PDB entry 8EO8 | X-ray diffraction, 2.30 A resolution | chains A and C of the 5 polymer chains in the assembly

== Chain A ==
Name: MHC class I antigen
From: Homo sapiens
UniProt: F4NBT2 (F4NBT2_HUMAN); residues 1-276 here correspond to UniProt positions 25-300 (UniProt number = residue number + 24)
Amino-acid sequence (276 residues; row label = number of the first residue in the row):
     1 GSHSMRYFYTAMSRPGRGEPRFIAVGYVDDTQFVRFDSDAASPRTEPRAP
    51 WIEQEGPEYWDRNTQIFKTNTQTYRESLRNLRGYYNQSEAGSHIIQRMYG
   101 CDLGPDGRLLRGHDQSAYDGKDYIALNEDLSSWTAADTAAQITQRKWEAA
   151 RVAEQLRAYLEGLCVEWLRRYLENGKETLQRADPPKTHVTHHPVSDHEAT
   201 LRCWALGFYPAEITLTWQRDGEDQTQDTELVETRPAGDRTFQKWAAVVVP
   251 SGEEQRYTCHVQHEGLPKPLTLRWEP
Not modelled in the structure: 1
Disulfides: Cys101-Cys164, Cys203-Cys259

== Chain C ==
Name: Nucleoprotein NP8 epitope
Amino-acid sequence (9 residues; each row starts with the number of its first residue):
     1 LPFDKATIM

== Chain A / chain C interface ==
Residue-residue contacts (42):
  Met5(A) - Leu1(C)
  Tyr7(A) - Leu1(C)  hydrogen bond (side chain-backbone)
  Tyr7(A) - Pro2(C)
  Tyr9(A) - Pro2(C)
  Tyr59(A) - Leu1(C)  hydrophobic
  Arg62(A) - Leu1(C)
  Asn63(A) - Leu1(C)
  Asn63(A) - Pro2(C)
  Ile66(A) - Pro2(C)
  Ile66(A) - Phe3(C)
  Ile66(A) - Asp4(C)
  Phe67(A) - Pro2(C)  hydrophobic
  Asn70(A) - Ala6(C)
  Thr73(A) - Ala6(C)
  Thr73(A) - Ile8(C)
  Glu76(A) - Ile8(C)
  Ser77(A) - Ile8(C)
  Ser77(A) - Met9(C)  hydrogen bond (side chain-backbone)
  Asn80(A) - Ile8(C)
  Asn80(A) - Met9(C)  hydrogen bond (side chain-backbone)
  Leu81(A) - Met9(C)  hydrophobic
  Tyr84(A) - Met9(C)  hydrogen bond (side chain-backbone)
  Ile95(A) - Met9(C)  hydrophobic
  Arg97(A) - Phe3(C)
  Tyr99(A) - Pro2(C)
  Tyr99(A) - Phe3(C)  hydrogen bond (side chain-backbone)
  Tyr123(A) - Met9(C)  hydrophobic
  Thr143(A) - Met9(C)  hydrogen bond (side chain-backbone)
  Lys146(A) - Met9(C)  hydrogen bond (side chain-backbone)
  Trp147(A) - Thr7(C)  hydrogen bond (side chain-backbone)
  Trp147(A) - Ile8(C)
  Trp147(A) - Met9(C)  hydrophobic
  Ala150(A) - Thr7(C)
  Val152(A) - Thr7(C)
  Gln155(A) - Phe3(C)
  Gln155(A) - Lys5(C)
  Leu156(A) - Phe3(C)  hydrophobic
  Tyr159(A) - Leu1(C)  hydrogen bond (side chain-backbone)
  Tyr159(A) - Pro2(C)
  Tyr159(A) - Phe3(C)  hydrophobic
  Trp167(A) - Leu1(C)  hydrophobic
  Tyr171(A) - Leu1(C)  hydrogen bond (side chain-backbone)
Also at the interface, not in a pair above, chain A (33 interface residues in all): Thr69, Tyr74, Ser116, Leu163

== In short ==
33 residues of chain A face 9 of chain C across their interface; the contacts include 10 hydrogen bonds. Among
the polar pairs are Tyr7(A)-Leu1(C), Ser77(A)-Met9(C) and Asn80(A)-Met9(C).
Here chain A is MHC class I antigen (Homo sapiens) and chain C is Nucleoprotein NP8 epitope. Entry 8EO8
(Cross-reactive 3180 TCR recognition of HLA-B*35:01-NP8 epitope from 2005 H1N1 influenza strain) was
determined by X-ray diffraction.
